4PWL - chains A and B; structure by X-ray diffraction, 2.60 A resolution.

[Chain A (and B)]
Name: Peroxisome proliferator-activated receptor gamma
From: Homo sapiens
Notes: fragment: Ligand Binding Domain; chain B of this document is another copy of the same molecule, construct and numbering; everything in this record applies to it too
UniProt: P37231 (PPARG_HUMAN); residues 195-477 here correspond to UniProt positions 223-505 (UniProt number = residue number + 28)
Sequence (287 residues; each row starts with the number of its first residue):
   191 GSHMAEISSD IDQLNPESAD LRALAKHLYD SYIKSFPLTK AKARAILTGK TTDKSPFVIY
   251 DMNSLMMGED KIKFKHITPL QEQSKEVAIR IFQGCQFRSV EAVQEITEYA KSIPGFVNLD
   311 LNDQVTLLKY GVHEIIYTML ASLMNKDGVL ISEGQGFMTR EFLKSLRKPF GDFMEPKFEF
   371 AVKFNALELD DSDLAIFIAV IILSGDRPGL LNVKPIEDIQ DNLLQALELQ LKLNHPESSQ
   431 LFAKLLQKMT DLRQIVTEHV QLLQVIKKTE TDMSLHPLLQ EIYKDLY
Disordered / not traced: 191-206, 263-275, 475-477 (chain B: 191-206, 261-275, 474-477)
Differences from the reference sequence: expression tag (191-194)
Small-molecule neighbours: Metaglidasen (S enantiomer) (MSZ; (2S)-(4-chlorophenyl)[3-(trifluoromethyl)phenoxy]ethanoic acid): Ile281, Gly284, Cys285, Phe287, Arg288, Glu291, Leu340, Ile341, Ser342, Met348, Met364
Swiss-Prot annotation at these positions:
  - motif: Pro467 to Asp475 (9aaTAD)
  - binding site (rosiglitazone): Gln286 to Ser289, His323, His449, Tyr473
  - cross-link: Lys224 (Glycyl lysine isopeptide (Lys-Gly) (interchain with G-Cter in ubiquitin))
Reported in the primary citation:
  - binding site for Metaglidasen (S enantiomer): Cys285, Arg288, Leu340, Ser342
  - contacts within the chain: Arg288-Glu343 (hydrogen bond)
  - post-translational modification sites: Ser245 (citing earlier work)

[How chain A and chain B interact]
Contacting residue pairs (28):
  Gln410(A) - Gln437(B)
  Asp411(A) - Ser429(B)
  Asp411(A) - Gln430(B)
  Asp411(A) - Lys434(B)  salt bridge
  Leu414(A) - Gln430(B)  hydrogen bond (backbone-side chain)
  Leu414(A) - Ala433(B)  hydrophobic
  Gln415(A) - Gln430(B)
  Glu418(A) - Glu418(B)
  Glu418(A) - Gln430(B)  hydrogen bond
  Ser429(A) - Asp411(B)
  Gln430(A) - Asp411(B)
  Gln430(A) - Leu414(B)
  Gln430(A) - Gln415(B)
  Gln430(A) - Glu418(B)  hydrogen bond
  Gln430(A) - Phe432(B)
  Phe432(A) - Gln430(B)
  Phe432(A) - Ala433(B)  hydrophobic
  Ala433(A) - Leu414(B)  hydrophobic
  Ala433(A) - Leu436(B)  hydrophobic
  Leu436(A) - Ala433(B)  hydrophobic
  Leu436(A) - Leu436(B)  hydrophobic
  Gln437(A) - Gln410(B)
  Gln437(A) - Met439(B)
  Met439(A) - Thr440(B)
  Thr440(A) - Thr440(B)  hydrogen bond
  Thr440(A) - Arg443(B)
  Arg443(A) - Thr440(B)
  Arg443(A) - Asp441(B)  salt bridge
Other interface residues (no listed pair), chain A (15 interface residues in all): Lys434
Other interface residues (no listed pair), chain B (17 interface residues in all): Lys422

[Overview]
The interface between chain A and chain B involves 15 residues on one side and 17 on the other; the contacts
include 4 hydrogen bonds and 2 salt bridges. Polar contacts include Asp411(A)-Lys434(B), Arg443(A)-Asp441(B)
and Leu414(A)-Gln430(B). From the paper: a binding site for Metaglidasen (S enantiomer) at Cys285(A),
Arg288(A) and Leu340(A) among others; a modification site at Ser245(A).
Both chains are Peroxisome proliferator-activated receptor gamma (Homo sapiens). Entry 4PWL (Crystal structure
of the complex between PPARgamma-LBD and the S enantiomer of Mbx-102 (Metaglidasen)) was determined by X-ray
diffraction (same publication as 4PVU).
